3J6P - chains D and B of the 3 polymer chains in the assembly; structure by electron microscopy, 8.20 A resolution (very low resolution: no residue pairs are listed; an interface is given only as per-side residue counts).

== Chain D ==
Name: Dynein heavy chain, cytoplasmic
Source organism: Dictyostelium discoideum
UniProt: P34036 (DYHC_DICDI); numbering as in UniProt (aligned over 3382-3489)
Chain sequence (108 residues; each row starts with the number of its first residue):
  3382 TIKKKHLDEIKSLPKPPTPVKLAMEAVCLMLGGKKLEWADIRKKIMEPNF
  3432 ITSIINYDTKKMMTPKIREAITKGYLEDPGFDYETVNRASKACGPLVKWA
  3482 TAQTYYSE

== Chain B ==
Name: Tubulin beta chain
Source organism: Sus scrofa
UniProt: P02554 (TBB_PIG); the author numbering skips numbers that UniProt does not, so the offset changes along the chain: 1-44 = UniProt 1-44; 47-360 = UniProt 45-358; 369-455 = UniProt 359-445
Chain sequence (445 residues; each row starts with the number of its first residue; note: 10 numbers in that range are skipped by the numbering (no residue carries them; nothing is unmodelled there)):
     1 MREIVHIQAGQCGNQIGAKFWEVISDEHGIDPTGSYHGDSDLQL
    47 ERINVYYNEAAGNKYVPRAILVDLEPGTMDSVRSGPFGQIFRPDNFVFGQ
    97 SGAGNNWAKGHYTEGAELVDSVLDVVRKESESCDCLQGFQLTHSLGGGTG
   147 SGMGTLLISKIREEYPDRIMNTFSVVPSPKVSDTVVEPYNATLSVHQLVE
   197 NTDETYCIDNEALYDICFRTLKLTTPTYGDLNHLVSATMSGVTTCLRFPG
   247 QLNADLRKLAVNMVPFPRLHFFMPGFAPLTSRGSQQYRALTVPELTQQMF
   297 DAKNMMAACDPRHGRYLTVAAVFRGRMSMKEVDEQMLNVQNKNSSYFVEW
   347 IPNNVKTAVCDIPP
   369 RGLKMSATFIGNSTAIQELFKRISEQFTAMFRRKAFLHWYTGEGMDEMEF
   419 TEAESNMNDLVSEYQQYQDATADEQGEFEEEGEEDEA
Disordered / not traced: 1, 438-455
Ligand contacts:
  - GDP (guanosine-5'-diphosphate): Gly10, Gln11, Cys12, Gln15, Ile16, Gly100, Asn101, Ser140, Gly142, Gly143, Gly144, Thr145, Gly146, Val171, Asp179, Thr180, Glu183, Asn206, Leu209, Tyr224, Leu227, Asn228
  - taxol (TA1): Glu22, Val23, Asp26, Glu27, Leu217, Asp226, His229, Leu230, Ala233, Ser236, Gly237, Phe272, Pro274, Leu275, Thr276, Ser277, Arg278, Arg320, Pro360, Arg369, Gly370, Leu371
Swiss-Prot annotation at these positions:
  - motif: Met1 to Ile4 (MREI motif)
  - binding site (GTP): Gln11, Glu71, Ser140, Gly144, Thr145, Gly146, Asn206, Asn228
  - binding site (Mg(2+)): Glu71
  - modified residue: Ser40 (Phosphoserine), Lys60 (N6-acetyllysine), Ser174 (Phosphoserine), Thr287 (Phosphothreonine), Thr292 (Phosphothreonine), Arg320 (Omega-N-methylarginine), Glu448 (5-glutamyl polyglutamate)
  - cross-link (Glycyl lysine isopeptide (Lys-Gly)): Lys60 (interchain with G-Cter in ubiquitin), Lys326 (interchain with G-Cter in ubiquitin)

== Chain D / chain B interface ==
At this resolution (8 A) residue pairs are not listed: 10 residues of chain D and 13 of chain B lie at the interface.

== In short ==
The interface between chain D and chain B involves 10 residues on one side and 13 on the other. Ligands of
chain B: GDP and taxol. Curated annotation (UniProt) lists 8 GTP-binding residues and Mg2+-binding residue
Glu71(B) on chain B.
Chain D is Dynein heavy chain, cytoplasmic (Dictyostelium discoideum) and chain B is Tubulin beta chain (Sus
scrofa); the structure, Pseudo-atomic model of dynein microtubule binding domain-tubulin complex based on a
cryoEM map, was determined by electron microscopy.
